PDB entry 1HB6 | X-ray diffraction, 2.00 A resolution | chain A

== Chain A ==
Molecule: Acyl-CoA binding protein
UniProt: P07107 (ACBP_BOVIN); numbering as in UniProt (aligned over 1-86)
Chain sequence (86 residues; each row starts with the number of its first residue):
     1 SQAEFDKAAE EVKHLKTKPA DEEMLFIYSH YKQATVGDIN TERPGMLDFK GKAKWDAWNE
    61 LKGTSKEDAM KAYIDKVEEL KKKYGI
Bound ions: Cd2+: H14, E42
What the authors report for this chain:
  - conformationally variable residues (loop rearrangement, side-chain flip): G45 to D48
  - Cd2+ coordination: E42
  - specificity-determining residues: D21, K50, A53 (proposed by the authors, not directly observed)
  - specificity-determining residues: M24

== In short ==
H14 and E42 coordinate Cd2+. From the paper: Cd2+ coordination by E42; specificity determinants D21, K50 and
A53 among others.
Chain A is Acyl-CoA binding protein; the structure, Structure of bovine Acyl-CoA binding protein in
orthorhombic crystal form, was determined by X-ray diffraction, deposited together with 1HB8 and 1HBK.
